7ARM - chains C and E of the 6 polymer chains in the assembly; structure by electron microscopy, 3.60 A resolution.

[Chain C]
Protein: Lipoprotein-releasing ABC transporter permease subunit LolC
Organism: Escherichia coli (strain K12)
UniProt: A0A4S5ATA9 (A0A4S5ATA9_ECOLI); residue numbers follow UniProt; this construct covers 1-399
Amino-acid sequence (399 residues; row label = number of the first residue in the row):
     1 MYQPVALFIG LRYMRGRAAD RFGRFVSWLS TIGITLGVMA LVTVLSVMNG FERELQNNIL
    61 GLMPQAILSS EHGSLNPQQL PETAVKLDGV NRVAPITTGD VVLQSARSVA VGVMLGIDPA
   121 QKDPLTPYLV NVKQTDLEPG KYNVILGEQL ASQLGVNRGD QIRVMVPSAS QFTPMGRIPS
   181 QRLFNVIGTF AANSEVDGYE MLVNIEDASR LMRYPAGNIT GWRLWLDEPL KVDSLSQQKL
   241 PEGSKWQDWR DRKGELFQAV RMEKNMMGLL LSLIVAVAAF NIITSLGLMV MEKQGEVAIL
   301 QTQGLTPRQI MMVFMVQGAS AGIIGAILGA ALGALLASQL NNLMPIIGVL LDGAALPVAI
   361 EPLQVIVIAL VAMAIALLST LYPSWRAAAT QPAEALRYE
Disordered / not traced: 1, 213-216, 398-399
Small-molecule neighbours: lipoprotein (Z41; (2S)-3-hydroxypropane-1,2-diyl dihexadecanoate): M39, T43, V44, V47, M48, F51, E263, M266, M267, L270, L273, L336

[Chain E]
Protein: Lipoprotein-releasing system transmembrane protein LolE
Organism: Escherichia coli (strain K12)
UniProt: P75958 (LOLE_ECOLI); residue numbers follow UniProt; this construct covers 1-414
Amino-acid sequence (414 residues; numbered 1 to 414; the number before each row is that of its first residue):
     1 MAMPLSLLIG LRFSRGRRRG GMVSLISVIS TIGIALGVAV LIVGLSAMNG FERELNNRIL
    61 AVVPHGEIEA VDQPWTNWQE ALDHVQKVPG IAAAAPYINF TGLVESGANL RAIQVKGVNP
   121 QQEQRLSALP SFVQGDAWRN FKAGEQQIII GKGVADALKV KQGDWVSIMI PNSNPEHKLM
   181 QPKRVRLHVA GILQLSGQLD HSFAMIPLAD AQQYLDMGSS VSGIALKMTD VFNANKLVRD
   241 AGEVTNSYVY IKSWIGTYGY MYRDIQMIRA IMYLAMVLVI GVACFNIVST LVMAVKDKSG
   301 DIAVLRTLGA KDGLIRAIFV WYGLLAGLFG SLCGVIIGVV VSLQLTPIIE WIEKLIGHQF
   361 LSSDIYFIDF LPSELHWLDV FYVLVTALLL SLLASWYPAR RASNIDPARV LSGQ
Disordered / not traced: 1-3, 413-414
Small-molecule neighbours: lipoprotein (Z41; (2S)-3-hydroxypropane-1,2-diyl dihexadecanoate): L36, V40, D264, M267, I268, I271, L278

[Chain C / chain E interface]
Contacting residue pairs - 68 pairs, chain C then chain E:
  D20(C) - R401(E)
  F22(C) - Y397(E)  hydrophobic
  F22(C) - P398(E)
  F22(C) - R401(E)
  G23(C) - R401(E)
  V26(C) - V288(E)  hydrophobic
  V26(C) - V292(E)  hydrophobic
  L29(C) - F285(E)  hydrophobic
  L29(C) - V288(E)  hydrophobic
  G33(C) - V282(E)
  V102(C) - L103(E)  hydrophobic
  Q104(C) - N172(E)
  S105(C) - L179(E)
  A106(C) - N172(E)
  A106(C) - K178(E)
  A106(C) - L179(E)
  R107(C) - D72(E)  salt bridge
  R107(C) - P171(E)
  R107(C) - N172(E)
  S108(C) - P171(E)
  V109(C) - T101(E)
  V109(C) - L103(E)  hydrophobic
  A110(C) - L103(E)
  V111(C) - L103(E)  hydrophobic
  V111(C) - A112(E)  hydrophobic
  Q161(C) - L179(E)
  R163(C) - L179(E)
  R163(C) - M180(E)  hydrogen bond (side chain-backbone)
  R163(C) - Q181(E)
  R163(C) - P182(E)
  M165(C) - R184(E)
  P167(C) - L110(E)  hydrophobic
  I178(C) - R184(E)
  L183(C) - L179(E)  hydrophobic
  E255(C) - I365(E)
  L256(C) - I365(E)  hydrophobic
  A259(C) - I365(E)  hydrophobic
  A259(C) - Y366(E)  hydrogen bond (backbone-side chain)
  M262(C) - Y366(E)
  E263(C) - Y366(E)  hydrogen bond
  M267(C) - I271(E)  hydrophobic
  L270(C) - M276(E)  hydrophobic
  L271(C) - A275(E)  hydrophobic
  L273(C) - M276(E)  hydrophobic
  I274(C) - V279(E)  hydrophobic
  V277(C) - G33(E)
  V277(C) - V279(E)  hydrophobic
  V277(C) - V282(E)  hydrophobic
  V277(C) - A283(E)
  A278(C) - V282(E)
  F280(C) - I29(E)
  N281(C) - F285(E)
  N281(C) - N286(E)
  I283(C) - I26(E)
  T284(C) - I26(E)
  T284(C) - N286(E)  hydrogen bond
  G287(C) - M22(E)
  G287(C) - I26(E)
  L288(C) - S289(E)
  L288(C) - M293(E)
  M291(C) - R18(E)
  M291(C) - G20(E)
  M291(C) - M22(E)  hydrophobic
  M291(C) - V23(E)
  M291(C) - M293(E)  hydrophobic
  E292(C) - M293(E)
  L351(C) - R263(E)
  Y382(C) - L25(E)  hydrophobic
Also at the interface, not in a pair above, chain C (49 interface residues in all): A18, I162, P179, V290, Q294, R386
Also at the interface, not in a pair above, chain E (50 interface residues in all): S30, L36, V40, G102, M169, I170, M272, L278, F360, L361, S362

[Overview]
49 residues of chain C and 50 residues of chain E are in contact, with 4 hydrogen bonds and 1 salt bridge.
Among the polar pairs are R107(C)-D72(E), R163(C)-M180(E) and A259(C)-Y366(E). Lipoprotein is bound between
chain C and chain E.
Here chain C is Lipoprotein-releasing ABC transporter permease subunit LolC and chain E is
Lipoprotein-releasing system transmembrane protein LolE, both from Escherichia coli (strain K12). Entry 7ARM
(LolCDE in complex with lipoprotein and LolA) was determined by electron microscopy (same publication as 7ARH,
7ARI, 7ARJ, 7ARK and 7ARL).
